Entry 1G85 (X-ray diffraction, 1.80 A resolution); this record covers chains A and B.

== Chain A (and B) ==
Name: Odorant-binding protein
Source organism: Bos taurus
Notes: chain B of this document is another copy of the same molecule, construct and numbering; everything in this record applies to it too
Reference sequence: P07435 (OBP_BOVIN); numbering as in UniProt (aligned over 1-159)
Chain sequence (159 residues; each row starts with the number of its first residue):
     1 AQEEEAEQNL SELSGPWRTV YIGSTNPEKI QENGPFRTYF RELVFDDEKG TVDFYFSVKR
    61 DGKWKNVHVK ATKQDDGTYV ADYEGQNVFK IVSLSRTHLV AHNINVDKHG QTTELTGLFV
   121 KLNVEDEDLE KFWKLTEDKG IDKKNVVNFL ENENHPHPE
Sequence notes: conflict Gly-117 (Glu in P07435), Asn-154 (Asp in P07435)
Residues lining bound ligands: (3R)-oct-1-en-3-ol (3OL): Ile-22, Phe-36, Thr-38, Phe-40, Phe-56, Val-69, Tyr-83, Asn-87, Phe-89, Asn-103, Leu-115, Thr-116, Gly-117, Phe-119
What the authors report for this chain:
  - binding site for (3R)-oct-1-en-3-ol: Ile-22, Phe-36, Thr-38, Phe-40, Phe-54, Phe-56, Val-69, Ala-81, Tyr-83, Asn-87, Phe-89, Ala-101, Asn-103, Leu-115, Thr-116, Gly-117, Phe-119
  - conformationally variable residues (side-chain flip): Phe-89

== Interface between chain A and chain B ==
Residue-residue contacts (108):
  Thr-19(A) / Phe-149(B)
  Thr-19(A) / Leu-150(B)
  Val-20(A) / Val-147(B)
  Val-20(A) / Asn-148(B)
  Val-20(A) / Phe-149(B)  hydrogen bond (backbone-backbone)
  Val-20(A) / Leu-150(B)
  Tyr-21(A) / Leu-129(B)  hydrophobic
  Tyr-21(A) / Phe-132(B)  hydrophobic
  Tyr-21(A) / Val-146(B)  hydrophobic
  Tyr-21(A) / Val-147(B)
  Tyr-21(A) / Asn-148(B)
  Ile-22(A) / Val-146(B)
  Ile-22(A) / Val-147(B)  hydrogen bond (backbone-backbone)
  Ile-22(A) / Phe-149(B)  hydrophobic
  Gly-23(A) / Ile-141(B)
  Gly-23(A) / Asn-145(B)
  Gly-23(A) / Val-146(B)
  Ser-24(A) / Ile-141(B)
  Ser-24(A) / Asn-145(B)  hydrogen bond (backbone-backbone)
  Thr-25(A) / Lys-139(B)
  Thr-25(A) / Ile-141(B)
  Pro-27(A) / Asn-145(B)
  Ile-30(A) / Asn-145(B)
  Ile-30(A) / Val-147(B)  hydrophobic
  Arg-37(A) / Val-147(B)
  Arg-37(A) / Phe-149(B)
  Arg-37(A) / Asn-152(B)
  Thr-38(A) / Phe-149(B)
  Tyr-39(A) / Phe-149(B)  hydrophobic
  Tyr-39(A) / Asn-152(B)  hydrogen bond
  Tyr-39(A) / Glu-153(B)
  Val-92(A) / Leu-135(B)  hydrophobic
  Ser-93(A) / Lys-131(B)
  His-98(A) / Asp-128(B)  salt bridge
  Val-100(A) / Leu-135(B)  hydrophobic
  Ala-101(A) / Leu-135(B)
  His-102(A) / Lys-139(B)
  Glu-114(A) / Lys-139(B)
  Glu-114(A) / Ile-141(B)
  Thr-116(A) / Phe-132(B)
  Thr-116(A) / Leu-135(B)
  Thr-116(A) / Thr-136(B)  hydrogen bond
  Thr-116(A) / Ile-141(B)
  Gly-117(A) / Phe-132(B)
  Leu-118(A) / Leu-129(B)  hydrophobic
  Leu-118(A) / Phe-132(B)
  Val-120(A) / Asn-123(B)
  Leu-122(A) / Leu-122(B)  hydrophobic
  Asn-123(A) / Val-120(B)
  Glu-125(A) / Thr-97(B)
  Asp-128(A) / His-98(B)  salt bridge
  Leu-129(A) / Tyr-21(B)  hydrophobic
  Leu-129(A) / Leu-118(B)  hydrophobic
  Phe-132(A) / Tyr-21(B)  hydrophobic
  Phe-132(A) / Thr-116(B)
  Phe-132(A) / Gly-117(B)
  Phe-132(A) / Leu-118(B)  hydrophobic
  Leu-135(A) / Val-92(B)  hydrophobic
  Leu-135(A) / Val-100(B)  hydrophobic
  Leu-135(A) / Ala-101(B)
  Leu-135(A) / Thr-116(B)
  Thr-136(A) / Thr-116(B)  hydrogen bond
  Lys-139(A) / Thr-25(B)
  Lys-139(A) / His-102(B)
  Lys-139(A) / Glu-114(B)
  Ile-141(A) / Gly-23(B)
  Ile-141(A) / Ser-24(B)
  Ile-141(A) / Thr-25(B)
  Ile-141(A) / Glu-114(B)
  Ile-141(A) / Thr-116(B)
  Asn-145(A) / Gly-23(B)
  Asn-145(A) / Ser-24(B)  hydrogen bond (backbone-backbone)
  Asn-145(A) / Pro-27(B)
  Asn-145(A) / Ile-30(B)
  Val-146(A) / Tyr-21(B)  hydrophobic
  Val-146(A) / Ile-22(B)
  Val-147(A) / Val-20(B)
  Val-147(A) / Tyr-21(B)
  Val-147(A) / Ile-22(B)  hydrogen bond (backbone-backbone)
  Val-147(A) / Ile-30(B)  hydrophobic
  Val-147(A) / Arg-37(B)
  Asn-148(A) / Val-20(B)
  Asn-148(A) / Tyr-21(B)
  Phe-149(A) / Thr-19(B)
  Phe-149(A) / Val-20(B)  hydrogen bond (backbone-backbone)
  Phe-149(A) / Ile-22(B)  hydrophobic
  Phe-149(A) / Arg-37(B)
  Phe-149(A) / Thr-38(B)
  Phe-149(A) / Tyr-39(B)  hydrophobic
  Leu-150(A) / Thr-19(B)
  Leu-150(A) / Val-20(B)
  Asn-152(A) / Arg-37(B)
  Asn-152(A) / Tyr-39(B)  hydrogen bond
  Asn-154(A) / Glu-32(B)
  Asn-154(A) / Arg-37(B)  hydrogen bond (backbone-side chain)
  Asn-154(A) / Tyr-39(B)  hydrogen bond (backbone-side chain)
  Asn-154(A) / Lys-59(B)
  Asn-154(A) / Trp-64(B)
  His-155(A) / Tyr-39(B)
  His-155(A) / Trp-64(B)
  Pro-156(A) / Tyr-39(B)
  Pro-156(A) / Ser-57(B)
  Pro-156(A) / Trp-64(B)  hydrophobic
  His-157(A) / Pro-156(B)
  His-157(A) / His-157(B)  hydrogen bond (backbone-backbone)
  Pro-158(A) / Asn-152(B)
  Pro-158(A) / Glu-153(B)
  Glu-159(A) / His-157(B)  hydrogen bond (backbone-side chain)
Other interface residues (no listed pair), chain A (51 interface residues in all): Arg-18, Phe-36, Val-124, Lys-131, Trp-133
Other interface residues (no listed pair), chain B (51 interface residues in all): Arg-18, Ser-93, Val-124, Trp-133

== Summary ==
Chain A and chain B each contribute 51 residues to their interface; the contacts include 14 hydrogen bonds and
2 salt bridges. Among the polar pairs are His-98(A)/Asp-128(B), Tyr-39(A)/Asn-152(B) and
Thr-116(A)/Thr-136(B). Ligands of chain A: (3R)-oct-1-en-3-ol. The paper reports a binding site for
(3R)-oct-1-en-3-ol at Ile-22(A), Phe-36(A) and Thr-38(A) among others; conformational variability at
Phe-89(A).
Both chains are Odorant-binding protein (Bos taurus). Entry 1G85 (Crystal structure of bovine odorant binding
protein complexed with is natural ligand) was determined by X-ray diffraction (same publication as 1HN2).
